8FMM - chains B and C of the 3 polymer chains in the assembly; structure by X-ray diffraction, 3.11 A resolution.

== Chain B ==
Name: Troponin T, cardiac muscle
Source organism: Homo sapiens
UniProt: P45379 (TNNT2_HUMAN); residues 183-288 here correspond to UniProt positions 193-298 (UniProt number = residue number + 10)
Sequence (109 residues; row label = number of the first residue in the row):
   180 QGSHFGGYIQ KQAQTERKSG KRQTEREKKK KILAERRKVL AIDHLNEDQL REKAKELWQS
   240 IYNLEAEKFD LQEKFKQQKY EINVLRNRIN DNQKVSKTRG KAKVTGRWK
Not modelled in the structure: 180-201, 273-288
Construct notes: expression tag (180-182)

== Chain C ==
Name: Troponin I, cardiac muscle
Source organism: Homo sapiens
UniProt: P19429 (TNNI3_HUMAN); residue numbers follow UniProt; this construct covers 32-166
Sequence (135 residues; row label = number of the first residue in the row):
    32 EPHAKKKSKI SASRKLQLKT LLLQIAKQEL EREAEERRGE KGRALSTRAQ PLELAGLGFA
    92 ELQDLARQLH ARVDKVDEER YDIEAKVTKN ITEIADLTQK IFDLRGKFKR PTLRRVRISA
   152 DAMMQALLGA RAKES
Not modelled in the structure: 32-39, 137-148, 162-166
Construct notes: conflict A80 (Cys in P19429), A97 (Cys in P19429)

== Chain B / chain C interface ==
Pairs across the interface (71; chain B residue first):
  E214(B) - R98(C)  salt bridge
  R216(B) - H101(C)
  K217(B) - H101(C)
  I221(B) - Q94(C)
  I221(B) - A97(C)
  I221(B) - R98(C)
  I221(B) - H101(C)
  D222(B) - Q94(C)
  L224(B) - F90(C)
  N225(B) - F90(C)
  E226(B) - F90(C)
  E226(B) - L93(C)
  L229(B) - F90(C)  hydrophobic
  L229(B) - Q94(C)
  L229(B) - A97(C)  hydrophobic
  R230(B) - L85(C)
  R230(B) - L93(C)
  A233(B) - L83(C)
  A233(B) - L100(C)
  L236(B) - A97(C)
  L236(B) - H101(C)
  L236(B) - V104(C)
  W237(B) - A80(C)
  W237(B) - Q81(C)  hydrogen bond (side chain-backbone)
  W237(B) - L83(C)  hydrophobic
  I240(B) - V104(C)  hydrophobic
  Y241(B) - L76(C)
  Y241(B) - A80(C)  hydrophobic
  L243(B) - V107(C)  hydrophobic
  L243(B) - D108(C)
  E244(B) - L76(C)
  E244(B) - R79(C)  salt bridge
  E244(B) - R103(C)  salt bridge
  E244(B) - V107(C)
  A245(B) - K72(C)
  A245(B) - L76(C)  hydrophobic
  K247(B) - E110(C)  salt bridge
  K247(B) - R111(C)
  K247(B) - I114(C)
  F248(B) - E71(C)
  F248(B) - K72(C)
  F248(B) - A75(C)  hydrophobic
  D249(B) - K72(C)  salt bridge
  L250(B) - R111(C)
  L250(B) - E115(C)
  L250(B) - V118(C)  hydrophobic
  Q251(B) - R79(C)  hydrogen bond
  E252(B) - R68(C)  salt bridge
  E252(B) - E71(C)
  F254(B) - K117(C)
  F254(B) - V118(C)  hydrophobic
  F254(B) - N121(C)
  Q257(B) - V118(C)
  Q257(B) - N121(C)  hydrogen bond
  Q257(B) - I122(C)
  Q257(B) - I125(C)
  E260(B) - I125(C)
  I261(B) - E124(C)
  I261(B) - I125(C)  hydrophobic
  I261(B) - L128(C)  hydrophobic
  L264(B) - I125(C)
  L264(B) - L128(C)  hydrophobic
  L264(B) - T129(C)
  R265(B) - E124(C)  salt bridge
  R265(B) - L128(C)
  R267(B) - I132(C)
  I268(B) - L128(C)
  I268(B) - I132(C)
  N271(B) - I132(C)
  N271(B) - L135(C)
  N271(B) - R136(C)  hydrogen bond
Interface residues without a listed pair, chain B (37 interface residues in all): K234, S239, E246, K258
Interface residues without a listed pair, chain C (39 interface residues in all): P82, L96, A102

== Summary ==
The interface between chain B and chain C involves 37 residues on one side and 39 on the other, with 4
hydrogen bonds and 7 salt bridges. Among the polar pairs are E214(B)-R98(C), E244(B)-R79(C) and
E244(B)-R103(C).
Chain B is Troponin T, cardiac muscle and chain C is Troponin I, cardiac muscle, both from Homo sapiens; the
structure, Complex structure of wild type Troponin complex, was determined by X-ray diffraction.
